6RD4 - chains T and X of the 31 polymer chains in the assembly; structure by electron microscopy, 2.90 A resolution.

Chain T:
Name: ATP synthase subunit alpha
From: Polytomella sp. Pringsheim 198.80
UniProtKB: A0ZW40 (A0ZW40_9CHLO); residues 1-562 here = UniProt positions 1-562
Sequence (562 residues; row label = number of the first residue in the row):
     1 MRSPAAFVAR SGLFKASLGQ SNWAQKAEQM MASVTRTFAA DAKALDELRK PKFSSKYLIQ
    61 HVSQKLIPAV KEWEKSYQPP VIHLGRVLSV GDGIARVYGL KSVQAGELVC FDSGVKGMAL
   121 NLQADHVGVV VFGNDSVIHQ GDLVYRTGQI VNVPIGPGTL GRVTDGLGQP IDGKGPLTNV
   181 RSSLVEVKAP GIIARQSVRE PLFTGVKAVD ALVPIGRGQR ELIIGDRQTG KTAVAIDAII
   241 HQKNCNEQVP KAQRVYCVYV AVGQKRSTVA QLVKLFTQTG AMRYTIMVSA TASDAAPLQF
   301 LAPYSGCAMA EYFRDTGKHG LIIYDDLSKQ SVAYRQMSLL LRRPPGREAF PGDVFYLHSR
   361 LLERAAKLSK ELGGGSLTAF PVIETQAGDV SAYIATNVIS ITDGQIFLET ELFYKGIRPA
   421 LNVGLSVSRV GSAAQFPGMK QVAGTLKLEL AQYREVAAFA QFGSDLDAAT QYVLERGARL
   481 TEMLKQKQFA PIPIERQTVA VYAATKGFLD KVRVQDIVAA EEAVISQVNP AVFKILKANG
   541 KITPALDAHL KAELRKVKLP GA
Not modelled in the structure: 1-39
Construct notes: conflict R266 (Lys in A0ZW40)
Metal / ion sites: Mg2+: T232 (together with ATP)
Residues lining bound ligands:
  - ADP (adenosine-5'-diphosphate): V427, S428, R429
  - ATP (adenosine-5'-triphosphate): D226, R227, Q228, T229, G230, K231, T232, A233, E384, F413, R418, P419, Q486, K487, Q488
What the authors report for this chain:
  - binding site for ADP: R429

Chain X:
Name: ATP synthase subunit beta
From: Polytomella sp. Pringsheim 198.80
Notes: EC 7.1.2.2
UniProtKB: A0ZW41 (A0ZW41_9CHLO); residues 1-574 here = UniProt positions 1-574
Sequence (574 residues; numbered 1 to 574; the number before each row is that of its first residue):
     1 MALRYAAGLA KNVVQRQGAS LNIARAFAAE PAPAIDAGYV SQVIGPVVDV RFDGELPSIL
    61 SSLEVEGHSV RLVLEVAQHM GDNTVRCIAM DSTDGLVRGQ KVVDTGSPIK VPVGRGTLGR
   121 IMNVIGEPVD EQGPIDAADI WSIHREAPEF TEQSTEQEIL VTGIKVVDLL APYQRGGKIG
   181 LFGGAGVGKT VLIMELINNV AKAHGGFSVF AGVGERTREG NDLYREMIES GVIKLGAERG
   241 NSKCTLVYGQ MNEPPGARAR VALTGLTVAE YFRDIEGQDV LLFVDNIFRF TQANSEVSAL
   301 LGRIPSAVGY QPTLATDLGG LQERITTTTK GSITSVQAVY VPADDLTDPA PATTFAHLDA
   361 TTVLSRSIAE LGIYPAVDPL DSTSRMLNPN VIGAEHYNVA RGVQKVLQDY KNLQDIIAIL
   421 GMDELSEEDK LTVARARKIQ RFLSQPFQVA EVFTGTPGKY VDLADTISGF QGVLTGKYDD
   481 LPEMAFYMVG DIKEVKEKAD KMAKDIASRK EADNKKVSEE LKDIPSLDKL VSEIKEVVIE
   541 EDDGLEEDFK AEALSSETVV LNEEGKSVPL PKKN
Not modelled in the structure: 1-32
Construct notes: conflict A350 (Gly in A0ZW41), L387 (Arg in A0ZW41)
Metal / ion sites: Mg2+: T190, E215 (together with ADP)
Residues lining bound ligands:
  - ADP (adenosine-5'-diphosphate): A185, G186, V187, G188, K189, T190, V191, E215, R216, E219, Y374, P375, F447, A450, F453, T454
  - ATP (adenosine-5'-triphosphate): S384, R385, L387, N388, Y397, R401

Chain T / chain X interface:
Residue-residue contacts - 98 pairs, chain T then chain X:
  L88(T) with G81(X)
  S89(T) with H79(X); M80(X); G81(X)
  V90(T) with I59(X); Q78(X); H79(X), hydrogen bond (backbone-backbone)
  G91(T) with Q78(X)
  D92(T) with Q78(X), hydrogen bond; R303(X), salt bridge
  N134(T) with E146(X)
  D135(T) with I59(X)
  S136(T) with I59(X); L60(X)
  H139(T) with S58(X); H79(X)
  Q140(T) with L56(X); H79(X), hydrogen bond (backbone-side chain); G81(X), hydrogen bond (side chain-backbone); D82(X); N83(X)
  V163(T) with F150(X), hydrophobic
  I171(T) with F150(X); T151(X)
  D172(T) with F150(X); T151(X)
  G173(T) with T151(X)
  R227(T) with F355(X); D381(X), salt bridge
  Q228(T) with T383(X)
  Q264(T) with E323(X)
  K265(T) with K178(X); E323(X); A356(X); H357(X); L358(X); D359(X), salt bridge
  R266(T) with A147(X); P148(X), hydrogen bond (side chain-backbone); E149(X); F150(X); Q153(X); E323(X), hydrogen bond (backbone-side chain)
  S267(T) with Q153(X), hydrogen bond; T326(X)
  V269(T) with F150(X), hydrophobic
  A270(T) with F150(X), hydrophobic; Q153(X); T155(X)
  Q271(T) with T155(X); Q157(X)
  V273(T) with F150(X), hydrophobic
  K274(T) with T155(X), hydrogen bond (side chain-backbone); E156(X), salt bridge
  A292(T) with G319(X); E323(X); H357(X)
  S293(T) with E323(X)
  D294(T) with T316(X)
  K329(T) with A356(X)
  R335(T) with S306(X), hydrogen bond; A307(X)
  Q336(T) with P312(X); T313(X); T316(X), hydrogen bond
  L339(T) with I304(X); P305(X); S306(X); P312(X), hydrophobic
  L340(T) with P312(X), hydrophobic; T313(X)
  R342(T) with G302(X), hydrogen bond (side chain-backbone); I304(X)
  R343(T) with I304(X)
  P345(T) with I304(X), hydrophobic
  E348(T) with A307(X)
  A349(T) with P305(X); S306(X); A307(X)
  Q386(T) with T347(X); A352(X)
  E411(T) with Q408(X); N412(X)
  Y414(T) with L380(X); T383(X); Q404(X); K405(X); Q408(X)
  K415(T) with K405(X), hydrogen bond (backbone-side chain); Q408(X); D409(X); N412(X)
  R418(T) with R401(X)
  Q461(T) with N412(X); L413(X); I416(X)
  F462(T) with I416(X), hydrophobic; E424(X)
Interface residues without a listed pair, chain T (55 interface residues in all): I138, T268, T291, A296, Q299, V332, F413, G463, K487, Q488
Interface residues without a listed pair, chain X (61 interface residues in all): P57, A315, G320, L346, S382, R385, N388, P389, Y397

Overview:
55 residues of chain T and 61 residues of chain X are in contact; the contacts include 12 hydrogen bonds and 4
salt bridges. Polar contacts include D92(T)-R303(X), R227(T)-D381(X) and K265(T)-D359(X). ATP is bound between
chain T and chain X. Chain T binds ADP. From the paper: a binding site for ADP at R429(T).
Here chain T is ATP synthase subunit alpha and chain X is ATP synthase subunit beta, both from Polytomella sp.
Pringsheim 198.80. Entry 6RD4 (CryoEM structure of Polytomella F-ATP synthase, Full dimer, composite map) was
determined by electron microscopy together with 6RD5, 6RD6, 6RD7, 6RD8, 6RD9, 6RDA and 46 further entries from
the same study.
